5UHC - chains A and C of the 9 polymer chains in the assembly; structure by X-ray diffraction, 3.80 A resolution.

Chain A:
Molecule: DNA-directed RNA polymerase subunit alpha
From: Mycobacterium tuberculosis (strain ATCC 25618 / H37Rv)
Notes: EC 2.7.7.6
Reference sequence: P9WGZ1 (RPOA_MYCTU); residue numbers follow UniProt; this construct covers 1-347
Sequence (347 residues; each row starts with the number of its first residue):
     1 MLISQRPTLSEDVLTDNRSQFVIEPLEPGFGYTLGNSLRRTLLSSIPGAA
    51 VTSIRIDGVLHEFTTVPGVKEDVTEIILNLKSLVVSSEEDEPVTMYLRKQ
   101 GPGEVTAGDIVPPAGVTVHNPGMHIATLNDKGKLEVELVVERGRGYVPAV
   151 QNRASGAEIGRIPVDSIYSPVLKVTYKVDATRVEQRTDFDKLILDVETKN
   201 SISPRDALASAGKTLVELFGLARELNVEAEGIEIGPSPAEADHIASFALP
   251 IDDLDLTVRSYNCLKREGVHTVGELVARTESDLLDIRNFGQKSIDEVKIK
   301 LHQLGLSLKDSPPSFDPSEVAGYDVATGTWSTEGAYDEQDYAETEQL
Unresolved in the structure: 1-2, 227-347

Chain C:
Molecule: DNA-directed RNA polymerase subunit beta
From: Mycobacterium tuberculosis (strain ATCC 25618 / H37Rv)
Notes: EC 2.7.7.6
Reference sequence: P9WGY9 (RPOB_MYCTU); residues 1-1178 here = UniProt positions 1-1178
Sequence (1178 residues; row label = number of the first residue in the row):
     1 MLEGCILADSRQSKTAASPSPSRPQSSSNNSVPGAPNRVSFAKLREPLEV
    51 PGLLDVQTDSFEWLIGSPRWRESAAERGDVNPVGGLEEVLYELSPIEDFS
   101 GSMSLSFSDPRFDDVKAPVDECKDKDMTYAAPLFVTAEFINNNTGEIKSQ
   151 TVFMGDFPMMTEKGTFIINGTERVVVSQLVRSPGVYFDETIDKSTDKTLH
   201 SVKVIPSRGAWLEFDVDKRDTVGVRIDRKRRQPVTVLLKALGWTSEQIVE
   251 RFGFSEIMRSTLEKDNTVGTDEALLDIYRKLRPGEPPTKESAQTLLENLF
   301 FKEKRYDLARVGRYKVNKKLGLHVGEPITSSTLTEEDVVATIEYLVRLHE
   351 GQTTMTVPGGVEVPVETDDIDHFGNRRLRTVGELIQNQIRVGMSRMERVV
   401 RERMTTQDVEAITPQTLINIRPVVAAIKEFFGTSQLSQFMDQNNPLSGLT
   451 HKRRLSALGPGGLSRERAGLEVRDVHPSHYGRMCPIETPEGPNIGLIGSL
   501 SVYARVNPFGFIETPYRKVVDGVVSDEIVYLTADEEDRHVVAQANSPIDA
   551 DGRFVEPRVLVRRKAGEVEYVPSSEVDYMDVSPRQMVSVATAMIPFLEHD
   601 DANRALMGANMQRQAVPLVRSEAPLVGTGMELRAAIDAGDVVVAEESGVI
   651 EEVSADYITVMHDNGTRRTYRMRKFARSNHGTCANQCPIVDAGDRVEAGQ
   701 VIADGPCTDDGEMALGKNLLVAIMPWEGHNYEDAIILSNRLVEEDVLTSI
   751 HIEEHEIDARDTKLGAEEITRDIPNISDEVLADLDERGIVRIGAEVRDGD
   801 ILVGKVTPKGETELTPEERLLRAIFGEKAREVRDTSLKVPHGESGKVIGI
   851 RVFSREDEDELPAGVNELVRVYVAQKRKISDGDKLAGRHGNKGVIGKILP
   901 VEDMPFLADGTPVDIILNTHGVPRRMNIGQILETHLGWCAHSGWKVDAAK
   951 GVPDWAARLPDELLEAQPNAIVSTPVFDGAQEAELQGLLSCTLPNRDGDV
  1001 LVDADGKAMLFDGRSGEPFPYPVTVGYMYIMKLHHLVDDKIHARSTGPYS
  1051 MITQQPLGGKAQFGGQRFGEMECWAMQAYGAAYTLQELLTIKSDDTVGRV
  1101 KVYEAIVKGENIPEPGIPESFKVLLKELQSLCLNVEVLSSDGAAIELREG
  1151 EDEDLERAAANLGINLSRNESASVEDLA
Unresolved in the structure: 1-27, 1154-1178
Ligand contacts: rifampicin (RFP): R173, V176, S434, Q435, L436, S437, Q438, F439, M440, D441, H451, R454, S456, L458, R465, P489, N493, I497, N610, R613, H680
UniProt features mapped onto this chain:
  - natural variant: V423 (V423A: In strain: vr1), L436 (L436P: In strain: vr2), S437 (S437T: In strain: vr3), Q438 to D441 (sequence variant, change not given here; In strain: RJ49), Q438 (Q438L: In strain: vr4), F439 (F439V: In strain: RJ37), M440 to N443 (deletion: In strain: RJ55), D441 (D441V: In strain: vr3), L449 to K452 (sequence variant, change not given here; In strain: RJ48), H451 (H451D: In strain: vr5; H451L: In strain: SP28; H451N: In strain: vr6; H451P: In strain: vr8; H451Q: In strain: vr1; H451R: In strain: vr7), S456 (S456L: In strain: vr11 and RJ37; S456Q: In strain: vr9; S456W: In strain: vr10), L458 (L458P: In strain: vr12 and SP22)
  - mutagenesis: E138 (E138R: Weakens interaction with TRCF and CarD), I147 (I147A: Weakens interaction with TRCF and CarD), K148 (K148A: Does not affect association with TRCF, but weakens interaction with CarD), S149 (S149A: Does not affect association with TRCF, but weakens interaction with CarD)

Interface between chain A and chain C:
Contacting residue pairs (71; chain A residue first):
  R18(A) with R996(C); D997(C), salt bridge
  Y32(A) with F1011(C), hydrophobic; E1017(C); P1018(C)
  T33(A) with S1015(C)
  N36(A) with G1013(C); R1014(C); S1015(C); G1016(C)
  R39(A) with E902(C), hydrogen bond (side chain-backbone); F906(C)
  R40(A) with E902(C); D903(C), salt bridge; G1013(C), hydrogen bond (side chain-backbone); R1014(C)
  S44(A) with E902(C)
  L60(A) with I792(C); G793(C)
  H61(A) with I792(C); G793(C); K846(C); V847(C); I848(C)
  E62(A) with K876(C), salt bridge
  F63(A) with F675(C); I750(C), hydrophobic; I848(C), hydrophobic
  T64(A) with F675(C)
  T65(A) with A655(C); D656(C), hydrogen bond; K674(C)
  G68(A) with S654(C)
  V69(A) with S654(C); A655(C), hydrogen bond (backbone-backbone)
  K70(A) with V653(C); A655(C), hydrogen bond (backbone-backbone); I689(C); V690(C), hydrogen bond (side chain-backbone); D691(C), salt bridge
  E71(A) with A655(C)
  D72(A) with A655(C); K674(C), salt bridge; C687(C), hydrogen bond
  T74(A) with F675(C)
  L78(A) with V619(C), hydrophobic; R620(C)
  T127(A) with D691(C)
  N129(A) with E652(C); V653(C)
  K131(A) with E652(C), salt bridge
  Y146(A) with V742(C); E743(C); K878(C)
  R153(A) with E795(C)
  I159(A) with D783(C); R791(C); G793(C); A794(C)
  I162(A) with K846(C)
  D165(A) with K878(C), salt bridge
  I167(A) with E743(C)
  K173(A) with D909(C); T911(C); R996(C)
  V174(A) with G910(C)
  T175(A) with A908(C), hydrogen bond (side chain-backbone); D909(C); G910(C)
  Y176(A) with G1016(C), hydrogen bond (side chain-backbone)
  E197(A) with R996(C), salt bridge
Also at the interface, not in a pair above, chain A (41 interface residues in all): G29, L43, V66, P67, E75, R161, P163
Also at the interface, not in a pair above, chain C (48 interface residues in all): N685, P688, A874, M904, D1012

Summary:
41 residues of chain A face 48 of chain C across their interface, with 9 hydrogen bonds and 8 salt bridges.
Among the polar pairs are R18(A)-D997(C), R40(A)-D903(C) and E62(A)-K876(C). Bound to chain C: rifampicin.
UniProt lists 4 mutagenesis sites on chain C.
Here chain A is DNA-directed RNA polymerase subunit alpha and chain C is DNA-directed RNA polymerase subunit
beta, both from Mycobacterium tuberculosis (strain ATCC 25618 / H37Rv). Entry 5UHC (Crystal structure of
Mycobacterium tuberculosis transcription initiation complex containing 3nt RNA in complex with Rifampin) was
determined by X-ray diffraction, deposited together with 5UH5, 5UH6, 5UH8, 5UH9, 5UHA, 5UHB and 4 further
entries.
